1G4D - chains C and A of the 3 polymer chains in the assembly; structure by solution NMR.

Chain C:
Molecule: 16-nt DNA strand
Sequence (16 nucleotides; numbered 120 to 135; the number before each row is that of its first residue):
   120 CAGATTACTG AAAAGG

Chain A:
Molecule: Repressor protein C
Source organism: Enterobacteria phage Mu
Notes: fragment: n-terminal dna-binding domain (residues 13-81)
Reference sequence: P06019 (RPC1_BPMU); aligned to UniProt positions 1-69 over residues 13-81 (the alignment contains insertions or deletions, so no single offset holds)
Sequence (69 residues; each row starts with the number of its first residue):
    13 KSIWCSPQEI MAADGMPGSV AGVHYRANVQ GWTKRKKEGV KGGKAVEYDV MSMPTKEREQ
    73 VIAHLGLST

How chain C and chain A interact:
Contacting residue pairs - 12 pairs, chain C then chain A:
  DA126(C) with Lys-53(A), base contact
  DC127(C) with Lys-53(A), sugar contact; Gly-54(A), base contact
  DT128(C) with Lys-56(A), base contact; Ala-57(A), phosphate contact
  DG129(C) with Pro-19(A), phosphate contact; Val-32(A), phosphate contact; His-36(A), phosphate contact; Lys-56(A), sugar contact; Val-58(A), phosphate contact
  DA130(C) with His-36(A), phosphate contact
  DA131(C) with Ala-33(A), base contact
Also at the interface, not in a pair above, chain A (12 interface residues in all): Asn-40, Val-52, Tyr-60

In short:
Chain C and chain A form an interface of 6 and 12 residues respectively.
Here chain C is a 16-nt DNA strand and chain A is Repressor protein C (Enterobacteria phage Mu). Entry 1G4D
(NMR structure of the mu bacteriophage repressor DNA-binding domain/DNA complex) was determined by solution
NMR.
